1S19 - chain A; structure by X-ray diffraction, 2.10 A resolution.

== Chain A ==
Molecule: Vitamin D3 receptor
Source organism: Homo sapiens
Notes: fragment: VDR ligand binding domain
Reference sequence: P11473 (VDR_HUMAN); residue numbers follow UniProt; this construct covers 118-164, 216-427
Sequence (263 residues; numbered 114 to 427; 51 numbers in that range are skipped by the numbering (no residue carries them; nothing is unmodelled there); the number before each row is that of its first residue):
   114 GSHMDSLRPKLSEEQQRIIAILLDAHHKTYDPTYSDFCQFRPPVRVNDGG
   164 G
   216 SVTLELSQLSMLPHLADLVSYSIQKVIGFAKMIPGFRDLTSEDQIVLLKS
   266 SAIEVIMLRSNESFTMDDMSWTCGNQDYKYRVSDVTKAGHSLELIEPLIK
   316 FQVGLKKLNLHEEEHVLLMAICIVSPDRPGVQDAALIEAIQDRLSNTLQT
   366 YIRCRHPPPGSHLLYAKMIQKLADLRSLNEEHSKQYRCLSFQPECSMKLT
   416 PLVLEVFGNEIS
Disordered / not traced: 114-119, 424-427
Construct notes: cloning artifact (114-117)
Ligand contacts: calcipotriol (MC9): Tyr143, Tyr147, Phe150, Leu227, Leu230, Ala231, Leu233, Val234, Ser237, Ile268, Ile271, Met272, Arg274, Ser275, Ser278, Trp286, Cys288, Tyr295, Val300, His305, Leu309, Leu313, His397, Leu414

== Summary ==
Bound to chain A: calcipotriol.
Chain A is Vitamin D3 receptor (Homo sapiens); the structure, Crystal structure of VDR ligand binding domain
complexed to calcipotriol, was determined by X-ray diffraction together with 1S0Z from the same study.
